Entry 6B2M (X-ray diffraction, 2.09 A resolution); this record covers chains D and E of the 6 polymer chains in the assembly.

[Chain D (and E)]
Protein: ATP-utilizing enzyme of the PP-loopsuperfamily
Organism: Lactobacillus plantarum
Notes: chain E of this document is another copy of the same molecule, construct and numbering; everything in this record applies to it too
Reference sequence: A0A0G9FES3 (A0A0G9FES3_LACPN); residue numbers follow UniProt; this construct covers 1-276
Amino-acid sequence (286 residues; numbered 1 to 286; the number before each row is that of its first residue):
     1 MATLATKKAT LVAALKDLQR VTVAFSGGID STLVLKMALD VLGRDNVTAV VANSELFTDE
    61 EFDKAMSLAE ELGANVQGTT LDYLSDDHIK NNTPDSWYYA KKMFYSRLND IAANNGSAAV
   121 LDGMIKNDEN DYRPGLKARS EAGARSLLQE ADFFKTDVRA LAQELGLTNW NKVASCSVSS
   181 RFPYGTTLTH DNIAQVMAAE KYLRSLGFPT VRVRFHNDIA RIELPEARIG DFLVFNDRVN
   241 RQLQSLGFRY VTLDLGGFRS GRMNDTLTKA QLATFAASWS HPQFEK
Not modelled in the structure: 1, 126-143, 260-286 (chain E: 1, 127-142, 281-286)
Differences from the reference sequence: expression tag (277-286)
Small-molecule neighbours: coenzyme A (COA): A24, F25, S26, G28, D30, S31, V50, V51, A52, F57, Y83, W97, A100, K101, F104, Y105, D122, G123, M124, S177
Reported in the primary citation:
  - binding site for coenzyme A: A24, A52
  - catalytic residues: C176 (citing earlier work)
  - mutagenesis - K101A, E223A: unchanged catalytic activity
  - mutagenesis - D128A: abolished catalytic activity
  - binding site for coenzyme A: K101 (citing earlier work)
  - mutagenesis - C176A: abolished catalytic activity (citing earlier work)
  - mutagenesis - C176A: abolished binding to coenzyme A
  - mutagenesis - D30A: unchanged binding to coenzyme A
  - binding site for phosphate ion: C176, S180, R212, R214
  - mutagenesis - W97A: decreased expression

[Interface between chain D and chain E]
Residue-residue contacts - 19 pairs, chain D then chain E:
  A2(D) - E70(E)  hydrogen bond (backbone-side chain)
  T3(D) - R44(E)
  T3(D) - E70(E)  hydrogen bond (side chain-backbone)
  T3(D) - G73(E)
  L4(D) - E71(E)
  T156(D) - E71(E)  hydrogen bond
  T156(D) - N169(E)  hydrogen bond (backbone-side chain)
  D157(D) - E71(E)  hydrogen bond (backbone-side chain)
  R159(D) - T168(E)
  R159(D) - N169(E)
  A160(D) - T168(E)
  A160(D) - N169(E)
  Q163(D) - G166(E)
  Q163(D) - T168(E)
  E226(D) - V234(E)
  E226(D) - F235(E)
  E226(D) - R238(E)  salt bridge
  A227(D) - D231(E)
  D231(D) - D231(E)
Also at the interface, not in a pair above, chain E (12 interface residues in all): R228

[In short]
11 residues of chain D and 12 residues of chain E are in contact; the contacts include 5 hydrogen bonds and 1
salt bridge. Polar pairs include E226(D)-R238(E), A2(D)-E70(E) and T3(D)-E70(E). From the paper: the catalytic
residue C176(D); D128A and C176A of chain D abolish catalytic activity; 6 substitutions were tested in all.
Both chains are ATP-utilizing enzyme of the PP-loopsuperfamily (Lactobacillus plantarum). Entry 6B2M (LarE, a
sulfur transferase involved in synthesis of the cofactor for lactate racemase in complex with ...) was
determined by X-ray diffraction, deposited together with 6B2O.
